PDB entry 3GH5 | X-ray diffraction, 1.60 A resolution | chain A

Chain A:
Molecule: beta-hexosaminidase
Source organism: Paenibacillus sp
Notes: EC 3.2.1.52
Sequence (525 residues; numbered -22 to 502; the number before each row is that of its first residue; numbers below 1 keep their minus sign (Met-22 is residue -22)):
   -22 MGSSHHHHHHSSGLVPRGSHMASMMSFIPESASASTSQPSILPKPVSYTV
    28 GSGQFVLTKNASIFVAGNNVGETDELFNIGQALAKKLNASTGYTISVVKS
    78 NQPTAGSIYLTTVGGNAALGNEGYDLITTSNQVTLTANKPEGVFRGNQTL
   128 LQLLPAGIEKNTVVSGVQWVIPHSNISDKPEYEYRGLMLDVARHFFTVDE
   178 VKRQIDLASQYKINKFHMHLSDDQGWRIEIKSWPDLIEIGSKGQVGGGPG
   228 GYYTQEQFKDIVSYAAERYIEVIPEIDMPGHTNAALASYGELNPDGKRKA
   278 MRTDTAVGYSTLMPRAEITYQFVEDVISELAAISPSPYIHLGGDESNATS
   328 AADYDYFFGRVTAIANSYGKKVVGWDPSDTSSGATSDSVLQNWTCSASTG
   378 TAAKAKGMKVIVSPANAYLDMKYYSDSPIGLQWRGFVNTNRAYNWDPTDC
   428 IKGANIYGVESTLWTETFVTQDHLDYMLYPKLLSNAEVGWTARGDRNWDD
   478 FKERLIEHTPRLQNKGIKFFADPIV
Disordered / not traced: -22 to -17, 2-13
Disulfides: Cys372-Cys427
Small-molecule neighbours: N-acetylglucosamine (NAG; 2-acetamido-2-deoxy-beta-D-glucopyranose): Arg170, Asp199, His258, Val284, Asp321, Glu322, Trp352, Trp370, Tyr395, Asp397, Met398, Leu408, Trp410, Trp441, Glu443

Overview:
Ligands of chain A: N-acetylglucosamine.
Chain A is beta-hexosaminidase (Paenibacillus sp); the structure, Crystal structure of beta-hexosaminidase
from Paenibacillus sp. TS12 in complex with GlcNAc, was determined by X-ray diffraction, deposited together
with 3GH4 and 3GH7.
